Entry 9CU1 (electron microscopy, 2.83 A resolution); this record covers chains A and D of the 14 polymer chains in the assembly.

Chain A:
Molecule: Nitrogenase molybdenum-iron protein alpha chain
From: Azotobacter vinelandii
Notes: EC 1.18.6.1
UniProtKB: P07328 (NIFD_AZOVI); residues 1-492 here = UniProt positions 1-492
Chain sequence (492 residues; each row starts with the number of its first residue):
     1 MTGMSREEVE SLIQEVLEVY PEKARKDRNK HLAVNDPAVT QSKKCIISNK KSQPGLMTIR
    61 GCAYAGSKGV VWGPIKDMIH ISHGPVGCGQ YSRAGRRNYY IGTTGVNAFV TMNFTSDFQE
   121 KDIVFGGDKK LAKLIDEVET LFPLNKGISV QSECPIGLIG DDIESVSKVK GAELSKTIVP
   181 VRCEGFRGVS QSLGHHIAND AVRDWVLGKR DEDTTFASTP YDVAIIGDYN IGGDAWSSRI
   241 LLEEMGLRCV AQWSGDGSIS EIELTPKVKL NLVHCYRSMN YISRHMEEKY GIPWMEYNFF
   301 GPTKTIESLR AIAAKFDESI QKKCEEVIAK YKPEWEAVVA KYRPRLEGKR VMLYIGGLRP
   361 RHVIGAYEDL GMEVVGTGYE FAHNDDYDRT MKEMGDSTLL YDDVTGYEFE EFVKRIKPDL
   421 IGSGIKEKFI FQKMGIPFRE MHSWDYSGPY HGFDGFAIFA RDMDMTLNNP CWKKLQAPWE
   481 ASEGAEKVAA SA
Disordered / not traced: 1-3, 481-492
Bound ions: fe(8)-S(7) cluster Fe: Cys62, Cys88, Cys154 (shared with 3 residues of chain B); Fe ion near Cys275 (its only coordinating residue here)
Small-molecule neighbours:
  - fe(8)-S(7) cluster (CLF): Cys62, Tyr64, Pro85, Gly87, Cys88, Tyr91, Glu153, Cys154, Gly185
  - 3-hydroxy-3-carboxy-adipic acid (HCA): Ala65, Val70, Gly95, Arg96, Gln191, Gly424, Ile425, Lys426, His442
  - ICS (iron-sulfur-molybdenum cluster with interstitial carbon): Val70, Arg96, His195, Tyr229, Ile231, Cys275, Ser278, Ile355, Gly356, Gly357, Leu358, Arg359, Phe381, Met441, His442

Chain D:
Molecule: Nitrogenase molybdenum-iron protein beta chain
From: Azotobacter vinelandii
Notes: EC 1.18.6.1
UniProtKB: P07329 (NIFK_AZOVI); residue numbers follow UniProt; this construct covers 1-523
Chain sequence (523 residues; numbered 1 to 523; the number before each row is that of its first residue):
     1 MSQQVDKIKA SYPLFLDQDY KDMLAKKRDG FEEKYPQDKI DEVFQWTTTK EYQELNFQRE
    61 ALTVNPAKAC QPLGAVLCAL GFEKTMPYVH GSQGCVAYFR SYFNRHFREP VSCVSDSMTE
   121 DAAVFGGQQN MKDGLQNCKA TYKPDMIAVS TTCMAEVIGD DLNAFINNSK KEGFIPDEFP
   181 VPFAHTPSFV GSHVTGWDNM FEGIARYFTL KSMDDKVVGS NKKINIVPGF ETYLGNFRVI
   241 KRMLSEMGVG YSLLSDPEEV LDTPADGQFR MYAGGTTQEE MKDAPNALNT VLLQPWHLEK
   301 TKKFVEGTWK HEVPKLNIPM GLDWTDEFLM KVSEISGQPI PASLTKERGR LVDMMTDSHT
   361 WLHGKRFALW GDPDFVMGLV KFLLELGCEP VHILCHNGNK RWKKAVDAIL AASPYGKNAT
   421 VYIGKDLWHL RSLVFTDKPD FMIGNSYGKF IQRDTLHKGK EFEVPLIRIG FPIFDRHHLH
   481 RSTTLGYEGA MQILTTLVNS ILERLDEETR GMQATDYNHD LVR
Disordered / not traced: 1
Bound ions: fe(8)-S(7) cluster Fe: Cys70, Cys95, Cys153, Ser188 (shared with 3 residues of chain C); Fe ion site 1: Arg108, Glu109 (shared with 2 residues of chain B); Fe ion site 2: Asp353, Asp357 (shared with 1 residue of chain B)
Small-molecule neighbours: fe(8)-S(7) cluster (CLF): Cys70, Pro72, Ser92, Gly94, Cys95, Tyr98, Phe99, Thr152, Cys153, Ser188

Chain A / chain D interface:
Residue-residue contacts (48; chain A residue first):
  Arg93(A) with Leu521(D)
  Ala94(A) with Leu521(D), hydrophobic
  Arg97(A) with Asp520(D), salt bridge
  Tyr99(A) with Tyr517(D); Asn518(D), hydrogen bond; Asp520(D), hydrogen bond
  Tyr100(A) with Tyr517(D)
  Gly102(A) with Gln513(D); Asp516(D)
  Thr103(A) with Met512(D); Gln513(D)
  Thr104(A) with Met512(D)
  Phe429(A) with Asp357(D)
  Gln432(A) with Thr356(D); Asp357(D); His359(D)
  Lys433(A) with Asp353(D), salt bridge
  Arg439(A) with Thr360(D)
  Asp445(A) with Thr360(D), hydrogen bond
  Tyr446(A) with Trp361(D); Val522(D); Arg523(D)
  Met465(A) with Thr360(D); His363(D)
  Thr466(A) with His359(D), hydrogen bond
  Asn468(A) with Tyr415(D)
  Asn469(A) with His359(D); His363(D)
  Pro470(A) with Glu385(D); Tyr415(D)
  Cys471(A) with Thr356(D)
  Trp472(A) with Thr356(D)
  Lys474(A) with Leu322(D); Asp323(D); Arg348(D), hydrogen bond (backbone-side chain); Val352(D)
  Gln476(A) with Arg348(D)
  Ala477(A) with Arg348(D)
  Pro478(A) with Asp326(D); Met330(D), hydrophobic; Arg348(D)
  Trp479(A) with Asp326(D); Met330(D), hydrophobic; Ile340(D), hydrophobic; Thr345(D), hydrogen bond; Arg348(D); Tyr487(D)
  Glu480(A) with Thr345(D)
Interface residues without a listed pair, chain A (32 interface residues in all): Ile101, Asn107, Trp236, Lys428, Leu475
Interface residues without a listed pair, chain D (30 interface residues in all): Leu329, Leu384, Gly387

In short:
The interface between chain A and chain D involves 32 residues on one side and 30 on the other; the contacts
include 6 hydrogen bonds and 2 salt bridges. Among the polar pairs are Arg97(A)-Asp520(D), Lys433(A)-Asp353(D)
and Tyr99(A)-Asn518(D).
Chain A is Nitrogenase molybdenum-iron protein alpha chain and chain D is Nitrogenase molybdenum-iron protein
beta chain, both from Azotobacter vinelandii; the structure, Azotobacter vinelandii filamentous 2:2:1
MoFeP:FeP:FeSII-Complex (termini; C1 symmetry), was determined by electron microscopy, deposited together with
9CTZ, 9CU0 and 9CU2.
